7FBI - chains A and M of the 5 polymer chains in the assembly; structure by electron microscopy, 3.90 A resolution.

== Chain A ==
Name: Envelope glycoprotein B
Organism: Epstein-Barr virus (strain GD1)
UniProt: R4R670 (R4R670_EBVG); residues 22-674 here = UniProt positions 22-674
Chain sequence (653 residues; numbered 22 to 674; the number before each row is that of its first residue):
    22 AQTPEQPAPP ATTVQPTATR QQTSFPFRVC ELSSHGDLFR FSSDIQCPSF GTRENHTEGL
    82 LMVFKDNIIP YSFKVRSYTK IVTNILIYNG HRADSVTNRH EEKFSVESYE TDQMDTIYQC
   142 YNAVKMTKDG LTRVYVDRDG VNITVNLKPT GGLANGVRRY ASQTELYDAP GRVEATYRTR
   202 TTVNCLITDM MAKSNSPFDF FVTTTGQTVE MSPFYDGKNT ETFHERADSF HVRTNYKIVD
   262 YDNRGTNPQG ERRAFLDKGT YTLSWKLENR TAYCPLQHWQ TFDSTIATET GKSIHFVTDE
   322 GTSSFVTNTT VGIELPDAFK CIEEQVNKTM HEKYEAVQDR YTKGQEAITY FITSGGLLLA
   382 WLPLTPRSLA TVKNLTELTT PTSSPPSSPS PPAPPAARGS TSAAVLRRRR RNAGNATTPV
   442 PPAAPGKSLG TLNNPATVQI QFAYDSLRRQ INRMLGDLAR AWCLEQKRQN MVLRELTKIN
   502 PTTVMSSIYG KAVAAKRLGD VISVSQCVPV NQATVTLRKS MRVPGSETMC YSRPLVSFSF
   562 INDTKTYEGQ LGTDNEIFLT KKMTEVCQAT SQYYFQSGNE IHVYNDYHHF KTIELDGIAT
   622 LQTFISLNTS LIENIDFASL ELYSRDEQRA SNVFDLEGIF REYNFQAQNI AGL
Unresolved in the structure: 22-43, 72-74, 186-199, 391-447
Sequence notes: conflict H112 (Trp in R4R670), R113 (Tyr in R4R670), R193 (Trp in R4R670), V194 (Leu in R4R670), E195 (Ile in R4R670), A196 (Trp in R4R670)

== Chain M ==
Name: 3A5 light chain
Organism: Oryctolagus cuniculus
Chain sequence (110 residues; each row starts with the number of its first residue):
     1 ALVMTQTPSS VSEPVGGTVT IKCQASQSIS SYLAWYQRKP GQRPKLLIYG TSTLASGVPS
    61 RFIGSGSGTD YTLTISDLEC DDAATYYCQQ GFSTSNVYNS FGGGTKVDIK
Cystine bridges: C23-C88

== Interface between chain A and chain M ==
Contacting residue pairs (4):
  R539(A) - F92(M)
  K540(A) - F92(M)
  T565(A) - Q27(M)
  T567(A) - S28(M)
Interface residues without a listed pair, chain A (6 interface residues in all): T535, S560
Interface residues without a listed pair, chain M (4 interface residues in all): A1

== In short ==
6 residues of chain A face 4 of chain M across their interface.
Chain A is Envelope glycoprotein B (Epstein-Barr virus (strain GD1)) and chain M is 3A5 light chain
(Oryctolagus cuniculus); the structure, Cryo-EM structure of EBV gB in complex with nAbs 3A3 and 3A5, was
determined by electron microscopy.
